8TO9 - chains I and J of the 12 polymer chains in the assembly; structure by electron microscopy, 4.03 A resolution (low resolution: residue-level contacts below are approximate; hydrogen-bond / salt-bridge calls are withheld).

Chain I (and J):
Molecule: Envelope glycoprotein gp41
Organism: Homo sapiens
Notes: chain J of this document is another copy of the same molecule, construct and numbering; everything in this record applies to it too
Sequence (153 residues; each row starts with the number of its first residue):
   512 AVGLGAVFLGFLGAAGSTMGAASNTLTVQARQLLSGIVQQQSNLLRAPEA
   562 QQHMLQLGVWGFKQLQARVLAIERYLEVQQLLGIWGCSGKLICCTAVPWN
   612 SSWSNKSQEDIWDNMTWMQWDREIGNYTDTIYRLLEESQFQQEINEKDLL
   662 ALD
Unresolved in the structure: 512-519, 541-564, 656-664 (chain J: 512-519, 541-564, 657-664)
Cystine bridges: Cys598-Cys604
Covalent attachments: N-acetylglucosamine (NAG) linked to Asn637
Small-molecule neighbours: N-acetylglucosamine (NAG; 2-acetamido-2-deoxy-beta-D-glucopyranose): Gly527, Ser528, Asn625

Interface between chain I and chain J:
Contacting residue pairs (20; chain I residue first):
  Thr538(I) with Ile595(J)
  Gly572(I) with Phe573(J)
  Phe573(I) with Phe573(J)
  Leu576(I) with Gln577(J); Val580(J)
  Arg579(I) with Val580(J); Glu584(J)
  Ile583(I) with Ile583(J); Glu584(J)
  Tyr586(I) with Leu587(J); Gln591(J)
  Ser599(I) with Ser599(J)
  Lys601(I) with Gly594(J); Gly597(J); Ser599(J); Gln650(J)
  Leu602(I) with Ile595(J)
  Ile603(I) with Glu654(J)
  Cys604(I) with Glu654(J)
  Cys605(I) with Glu654(J)
Interface residues without a listed pair, chain I (15 interface residues in all): Val580, Leu587
Interface residues without a listed pair, chain J (15 interface residues in all): Leu576, Leu581

Overview:
Chain I and chain J each contribute 15 residues to their interface. Ligands of chain I: N-acetylglucosamine.
N-acetylglucosamine is covalently linked to Asn637(I).
Both chains are Envelope glycoprotein gp41 (Homo sapiens). Entry 8TO9 (Cryo-EM structure of TRNM-f*01 Fab in
complex with HIV-1 Env trimer ConC SOSIP) was determined by electron microscopy (same publication as 8TDX,
8TE7, 8TJR, 8TJS, 8TKC, 8TL2 and 5 further entries).
